Entry 7XV4 (X-ray diffraction, 1.60 A resolution); this record covers chains A and B.

# Chain A
Protein: Replication protein A 70 kDa DNA-binding subunit
From: Homo sapiens
UniProt: P27694 (RFA1_HUMAN); residue numbers follow UniProt; this construct covers 1-120
Sequence (121 residues; row label = number of the first residue in the row; numbering starts at 0):
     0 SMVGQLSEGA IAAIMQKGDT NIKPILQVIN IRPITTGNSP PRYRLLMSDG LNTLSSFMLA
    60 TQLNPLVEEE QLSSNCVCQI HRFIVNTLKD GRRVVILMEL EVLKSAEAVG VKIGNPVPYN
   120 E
Unresolved in the structure: 35-38
Differences from the reference sequence: expression tag (0)
Curated features (UniProtKB/Swiss-Prot):
  - modified residue: Met1 (N-acetylmethionine)
  - cross-link (Glycyl lysine isopeptide (Lys-Gly)): Lys22 (interchain with G-Cter in ubiquitin), Lys88 (interchain with G-Cter in ubiquitin)
  - mutagenesis: Arg41 (R41E: Loss of HELB-binding; when associated with E-43), Arg43 (R43E: Loss of HELB-binding; when associated with E-41)
What the authors report for this chain:
  - disease-associated variants - R31C, R31H (citing earlier work)

# Chain B
Protein: ATR-interacting protein
From: Homo sapiens
UniProt: Q8WXE1 (ATRIP_HUMAN); numbering as in UniProt (aligned over 53-69)
Sequence (17 residues; each row starts with the number of its first residue):
    53 GDFTADDLEE LDTLASQ
Unresolved in the structure: 66-69
What the authors report for this chain:
  - mutagenesis - F55A, F55A/L60A/L63A: decreased localization
  - mutagenesis - F55A, F55A/L60A/L63A: decreased binding to RPA
  - mutagenesis - F55A/L60A/L63A: abolished binding to Replication protein A 70 kDa DNA-binding subunit (chain A)

# Chain A / chain B interface
Pairs across the interface (19; chain A residue first):
  Ile33(A) with Phe55(B), hydrophobic
  Thr34(A) with Leu60(B)
  Arg41(A) with Leu63(B); Asp64(B)
  Arg43(A) with Gly53(B), hydrogen bond (side chain-backbone); Asp54(B), salt bridge; Phe55(B)
  Ser54(A) with Gly53(B), hydrogen bond (side chain-backbone)
  Met57(A) with Phe55(B), hydrophobic; Leu63(B), hydrophobic
  Thr86(A) with Glu62(B)
  Leu87(A) with Asp59(B); Glu62(B)
  Lys88(A) with Glu62(B), hydrogen bond (backbone-side chain)
  Asp89(A) with Asp59(B)
  Arg91(A) with Gly53(B), hydrogen bond (side chain-backbone); Asp54(B), hydrogen bond (side chain-backbone); Phe55(B)
  Val93(A) with Phe55(B), hydrophobic
Also at the interface, not in a pair above, chain B (10 interface residues in all): Thr56, Asp58
From the paper, about this interface:
  - specific contacts: Arg41(A)-Leu63(B) (backbone contact), Arg43(A)-Asp54(B) (salt bridge), Lys88(A)-Glu62(B) (backbone contact), Arg91(A)-Asp54(B)
  - interface residues, chain A: Arg43(A), Arg91(A)
  - interface residues, chain B: Asp54(B), Phe55(B), Leu60(B), Leu63(B)

# Summary
Chain A and chain B form an interface of 12 and 10 residues respectively, with 5 hydrogen bonds and 1 salt
bridge. Polar contacts include Arg43(A)-Asp54(B), Arg43(A)-Gly53(B) and Ser54(A)-Gly53(B). The paper describes
backbone contacts between Arg41(A) and Leu63(B) and Lys88(A) and Glu62(B); a salt bridge between Arg43(A) and
Asp54(B); a contact between Arg91(A) and Asp54(B). The paper reports that F55A and F55A/L60A/L63A of chain B
reduce localization; interface residues Arg43(A), Arg91(A) and Asp54(B) among others.
Chain A is Replication protein A 70 kDa DNA-binding subunit and chain B is ATR-interacting protein, both from
Homo sapiens; the structure, Crystal structure of RPA70N-ATRIP fusion, was determined by X-ray diffraction,
deposited together with 7XUV, 7XV0, 7XV1, 8JZV, 8JZY and 8K00.
